7TVI - chains A and B of the 5 polymer chains in the assembly; structure by electron microscopy, 3.20 A resolution.

[Chain A (and B)]
Molecule: Glycine receptor subunit alphaZ1
Source organism: Danio rerio
Notes: chain B of this document is another copy of the same molecule, construct and numbering; everything in this record applies to it too
UniProtKB: O93430 (GLRA1_DANRE); residue numbers follow UniProt; this construct covers 1-444
Amino-acid sequence (458 residues; each row starts with the number of its first residue):
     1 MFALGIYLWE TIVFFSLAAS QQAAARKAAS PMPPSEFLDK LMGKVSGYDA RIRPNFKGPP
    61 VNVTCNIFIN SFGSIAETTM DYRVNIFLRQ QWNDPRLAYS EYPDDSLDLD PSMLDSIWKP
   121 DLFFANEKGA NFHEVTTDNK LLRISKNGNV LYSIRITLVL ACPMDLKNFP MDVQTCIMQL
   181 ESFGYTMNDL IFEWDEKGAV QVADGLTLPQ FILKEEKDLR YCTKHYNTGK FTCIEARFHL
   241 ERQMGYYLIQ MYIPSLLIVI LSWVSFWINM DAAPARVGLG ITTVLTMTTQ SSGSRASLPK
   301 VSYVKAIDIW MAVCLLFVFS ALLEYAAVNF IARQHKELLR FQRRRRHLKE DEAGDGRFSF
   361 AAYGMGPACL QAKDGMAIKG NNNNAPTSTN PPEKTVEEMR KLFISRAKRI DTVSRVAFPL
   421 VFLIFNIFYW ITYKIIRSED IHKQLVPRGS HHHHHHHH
Unresolved in the structure: 1-32, 337-400, 436-458 (chain B: 1-32, 336-401, 436-458)
Differences from the reference sequence: expression tag (445-458)
Covalent attachments: N-acetylglucosamine (NAG) linked to Asn62
Ligand contacts:
  - glycine (GLY), molecule 1: Phe87, Arg89, Leu141, Ser153
  - glycine (GLY), molecule 2: Phe183, Tyr226, Thr228, Phe231
What the authors report for this chain:
  - binding site for glycine: Arg89, Ser153, Phe183
  - post-translational modification sites: Asn62

[Chain A / chain B interface]
Contacting residue pairs (65; chain A residue first):
  Pro34(A) with Ile52(B), hydrophobic; Phe56(B), hydrophobic
  Ser35(A) with Asp49(B)
  Leu38(A) with Ile52(B), hydrophobic
  Asp39(A) with Arg51(B), salt bridge
  Phe87(A) with Phe183(B), hydrophobic
  Arg89(A) with Asn227(B), hydrogen bond
  Asp104(A) with Lys57(B), salt bridge
  Asp108(A) with Gly184(B)
  Asp110(A) with Arg51(B); Tyr185(B)
  Ser112(A) with Arg51(B)
  His133(A) with Glu127(B), salt bridge
  Val135(A) with Leu122(B); Phe123(B), hydrophobic; Glu127(B); Ala130(B), hydrophobic; Phe132(B)
  Thr136(A) with Leu122(B); Phe132(B)
  Thr137(A) with Asp121(B)
  Asn139(A) with Phe123(B); Phe183(B)
  Lys140(A) with Phe183(B)
  Leu141(A) with Phe183(B); Gly184(B)
  Arg143(A) with Thr228(B), hydrogen bond (side chain-backbone)
  Ser153(A) with Phe183(B)
  Arg155(A) with Phe123(B); Phe124(B), hydrogen bond (side chain-backbone); Ala125(B), hydrogen bond (side chain-backbone); Glu127(B), salt bridge
  Gln201(A) with Asn227(B), hydrogen bond
  Gln210(A) with Lys300(B); Ser302(B), hydrogen bond
  Arg242(A) with Lys300(B)
  Gln243(A) with Ser302(B)
  Gly245(A) with Ser302(B)
  Tyr246(A) with Lys300(B); Val301(B); Ser302(B), hydrogen bond (backbone-side chain)
  Tyr247(A) with Lys300(B)
  Ile249(A) with Arg295(B)
  Gln250(A) with Ser292(B); Arg295(B), hydrogen bond
  Leu257(A) with Leu315(B), hydrophobic; Phe319(B), hydrophobic
  Ile258(A) with Leu285(B), hydrophobic
  Ile260(A) with Phe319(B), hydrophobic
  Leu261(A) with Val284(B), hydrophobic; Phe319(B), hydrophobic
  Val264(A) with Ala326(B), hydrophobic
  Trp267(A) with Ala326(B)
  Ile268(A) with Val277(B), hydrophobic; Tyr325(B), hydrophobic; Ala326(B), hydrophobic; Asn329(B), hydrogen bond (backbone-side chain)
  Asn269(A) with Arg333(B)
  Met270(A) with Arg333(B)
  Ala275(A) with Ala273(B); Pro274(B), hydrophobic
  Leu279(A) with Ile281(B), hydrophobic
  Thr282(A) with Ile281(B); Leu285(B)
  Thr286(A) with Leu285(B)
Other interface residues (no listed pair), chain A (47 interface residues in all): Phe68, Asn85, Glu134, Leu151, Pro209
Other interface residues (no listed pair), chain B (45 interface residues in all): Met80, Pro120, Ile154, Ile156, Thr186, Tyr226, Phe231, Thr288, Leu322, Phe330

[Overview]
47 residues of chain A face 45 of chain B across their interface, with 9 hydrogen bonds and 4 salt bridges.
Among the polar pairs are Asp39(A)-Arg51(B), Asp104(A)-Lys57(B) and His133(A)-Glu127(B). Ligands of chain A:
glycine. From the paper: a binding site for glycine at Arg89(A), Ser153(A) and Phe183(A); a modification site
at Asn62(A).
Chain A and chain B are both Glycine receptor subunit alphaZ1 (Danio rerio); the structure, Alpha1/BetaB
Heteromeric Glycine Receptor in Glycine-Bound State, was determined by electron microscopy, deposited together
with 7TU9 and 8FE1.
